PDB entry 7ZC6 | electron microscopy, 4.27 A resolution (low resolution: residue-level contacts below are approximate; hydrogen-bond / salt-bridge calls are withheld) | chains A and D of the 6 polymer chains in the assembly

# Chain A
Molecule: RnfA
From: Clostridium tetanomorphum
Sequence (191 residues; each row starts with the number of its first residue):
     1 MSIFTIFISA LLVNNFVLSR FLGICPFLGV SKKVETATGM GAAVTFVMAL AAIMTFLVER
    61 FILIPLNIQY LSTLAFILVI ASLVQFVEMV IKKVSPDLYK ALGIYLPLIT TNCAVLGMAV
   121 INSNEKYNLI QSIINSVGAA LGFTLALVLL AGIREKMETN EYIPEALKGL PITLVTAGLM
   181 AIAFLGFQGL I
Ion coordination: Fe ion: C25, C113 (shared with 2 residues of chain E)
Reported in the primary citation:
  - Fe ion coordination: C25, C113

# Chain D
Molecule: RnfD
From: Clostridium tetanomorphum
Sequence (310 residues; each row starts with the number of its first residue):
     1 MSETTMYTVS SSPHIRAKDT TQSIMRDVVI ALLPATIAGV YFFKLQGLLV ILASVLSCVV
    61 AEYIWQKASK KKVTVGDYSA VVTGLLLAFN VPASIPLWIP VVGGFFAIIV VKQFFGGLGQ
   121 NIVNPALAAR AFLLASWPVQ MTSWTLDGVT TATPLAILKG NEATGAAAPD LMSVFIGHVG
   181 GCIGETSALA LLIGGAYLFY KHIIDWRIPV SFIGTTFIFT AIAGRGSSPV YELFAGGLML
   241 GAIFMATDYA TSPITPLGRI IFGVGCGVIT SLIRIFGGYP EGVSYSILVM NLFVPLIERW
   301 TAPKIFGKVK
Disordered / not traced: 1-6
Covalent attachments: flavin mononucleotide (FMN) linked to T153
Residues lining bound ligands:
  - FMN (flavin mononucleotide), molecule 1: N90, L127, R130, W144, T151, L155, A156, G181, C182, E185, G236, G237, L240, M245, Y279, P280, E281, G282, V283, S284, Y285
  - FMN, molecule 2: L134, E162, Y279, P280
  - riboflavin (RBF): I24, M25, V28, S79, V82, T83, L86, K112, L118, G119, N121, V123, N124, P125, I203, F244, M245, D248, Y249, A250
Reported in the primary citation:
  - binding site for flavin mononucleotide: R130, T153, E185, G237, S284
  - binding site for riboflavin: N124, D248

# Interface between chain A and chain D
Contacting residue pairs (50):
  V34(A) - L296(D)
  V34(A) - R299(D)
  E35(A) - R299(D)
  V148(A) - L296(D)
  L149(A) - L292(D)
  L149(A) - F293(D)
  L149(A) - L296(D)
  G152(A) - P295(D)
  I153(A) - I122(D)
  K156(A) - Q120(D)
  N160(A) - F115(D)
  N160(A) - Q120(D)
  Y162(A) - K71(D)
  Y162(A) - Q120(D)
  I163(A) - F114(D)
  I163(A) - F115(D)
  P164(A) - Q113(D)
  P164(A) - F114(D)
  L167(A) - F114(D)
  I172(A) - F114(D)
  I172(A) - F115(D)
  V175(A) - V110(D)
  V175(A) - F115(D)
  T176(A) - F115(D)
  T176(A) - I122(D)
  L179(A) - V111(D)
  L179(A) - V123(D)
  M180(A) - L292(D)
  I182(A) - A131(D)
  I182(A) - Y285(D)
  I182(A) - L288(D)
  A183(A) - Y285(D)
  A183(A) - L288(D)
  A183(A) - V289(D)
  A183(A) - L292(D)
  L185(A) - Y279(D)
  L185(A) - Y285(D)
  G186(A) - I273(D)
  G186(A) - Y279(D)
  G186(A) - Y285(D)
  F187(A) - I269(D)
  F187(A) - I273(D)
  F187(A) - V289(D)
  Q188(A) - Y279(D)
  G189(A) - F276(D)
  G189(A) - G277(D)
  G189(A) - G278(D)
  L190(A) - F276(D)
  L190(A) - G277(D)
  L190(A) - G278(D)
Interface residues without a listed pair, chain A (27 interface residues in all): E155, M157
Interface residues without a listed pair, chain D (28 interface residues in all): W65, G116, G117, A135

# In short
27 residues of chain A and 28 residues of chain D are in contact. Ligands of chain D: riboflavin and flavin
mononucleotide. Covalently linked flavin mononucleotide: at T153(D). The paper reports a binding site for
flavin mononucleotide at R130(D), T153(D) and E185(D) among others; a binding site for riboflavin at N124(D)
and D248(D).
Here chain A is RnfA and chain D is RnfD, both from Clostridium tetanomorphum. Entry 7ZC6 (Na+ - translocating
ferredoxin: NAD+ reductase (Rnf) of C. tetanomorphum) was determined by electron microscopy.
